PDB entry 3MHH | X-ray diffraction, 2.45 A resolution | chains B and E of the 4 polymer chains in the assembly

Chain B:
Name: Protein SUS1
Source organism: Saccharomyces cerevisiae
Reference sequence: Q6WNK7 (SUS1_YEAST); numbering as in UniProt (aligned over 1-96)
Sequence (96 residues; row label = number of the first residue in the row):
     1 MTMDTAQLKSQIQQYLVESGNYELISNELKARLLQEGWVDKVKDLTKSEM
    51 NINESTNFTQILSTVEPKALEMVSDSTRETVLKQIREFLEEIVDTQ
Disordered / not traced: 1-3

Chain E:
Name: SAGA-associated factor 73
Source organism: Saccharomyces cerevisiae
Reference sequence: P53165 (SGF73_YEAST); numbering as in UniProt (aligned over 1-96)
Sequence (96 residues; each row starts with the number of its first residue):
     1 MRSGDAEIKGIKPKVIEEYSLSQGSGPSNDSWKSLMSSAKDTPLQYDHMN
    51 RESLKKYFNPNAQLIEDPLDKPIQYRVCEKCGKPLALTAIVDHLEN
Disordered / not traced: 1-4
Ion coordination: Zn2+: Cys78, Cys81, His93

Chain B / chain E interface:
Residue-residue contacts - 24 pairs, chain B then chain E:
  Gln7(B) - Gln23(E)  hydrogen bond
  Gln11(B) - Leu21(E)
  Gln11(B) - Ser22(E)
  Gln11(B) - Gln23(E)  hydrogen bond
  Tyr15(B) - Tyr19(E)  hydrophobic
  Glu18(B) - Tyr19(E)
  Ser19(B) - Tyr19(E)
  Lys30(B) - Asp47(E)  salt bridge
  Arg86(B) - Asp5(E)  salt bridge
  Glu91(B) - Lys12(E)
  Ile92(B) - Ile11(E)
  Ile92(B) - Lys12(E)  hydrogen bond (backbone-backbone)
  Ile92(B) - Val15(E)  hydrophobic
  Val93(B) - Gly10(E)
  Val93(B) - Lys12(E)  hydrogen bond (backbone-side chain)
  Asp94(B) - Ile8(E)
  Asp94(B) - Lys9(E)  salt bridge
  Asp94(B) - Gly10(E)  hydrogen bond (backbone-backbone)
  Asp94(B) - Lys12(E)  salt bridge
  Asp94(B) - Pro13(E)
  Thr95(B) - Ala6(E)
  Thr95(B) - Glu7(E)
  Gln96(B) - Glu7(E)  hydrogen bond (backbone-backbone)
  Gln96(B) - Lys9(E)
Other interface residues (no listed pair), chain B (15 interface residues in all): Leu8, Gln14

Summary:
Chain B and chain E each contribute 15 residues to their interface; the contacts include 6 hydrogen bonds and
4 salt bridges. Among the polar pairs are Lys30(B)-Asp47(E), Arg86(B)-Asp5(E) and Asp94(B)-Lys9(E). The Zn2+
site is built by Cys78(E), Cys81(E) and His93(E).
Chain B is Protein SUS1 and chain E is SAGA-associated factor 73, both from Saccharomyces cerevisiae; the
structure, Structure of the SAGA Ubp8/Sgf11/Sus1/Sgf73 DUB module, was determined by X-ray diffraction.
